PDB entry 5HMA | X-ray diffraction, 2.30 A resolution | chains A and C

[Chain A]
Protein: Trypsin-like serine protease
Source organism: Magnetospirillum magneticum (strain AMB-1 / ATCC 700264)
Reference sequence: Q2W8Q2 (Q2W8Q2_MAGSA); residues 34-224 here correspond to UniProt positions 78-268 (UniProt number = residue number + 44)
Amino-acid sequence (191 residues; numbered 34 to 224; the number before each row is that of its first residue):
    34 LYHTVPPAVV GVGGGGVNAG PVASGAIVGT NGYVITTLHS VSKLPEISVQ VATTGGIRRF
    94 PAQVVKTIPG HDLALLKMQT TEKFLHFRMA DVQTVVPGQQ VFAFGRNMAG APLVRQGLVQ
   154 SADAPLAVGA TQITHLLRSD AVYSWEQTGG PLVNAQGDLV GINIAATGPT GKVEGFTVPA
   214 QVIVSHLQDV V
Metal / ion sites: Ni2+: H104, H219
Reported in the primary citation:
  - Ni2+ coordination: H104, H219
  - mutagenesis - H104A/H219A (Kd 1.1 uM): increased binding to Ni2+

[Chain C]
Protein: Unidentified peptide
Source organism: Magnetospirillum magneticum (strain AMB-1 / ATCC 700264)
Amino-acid sequence (5 residues; numbered 103 to 107; the number before each row is that of its first residue; X marks 5 residues of unknown identity (built as UNK)):
   103 XXXXX

[How chain A and chain C interact]
Chain A side of the interface, 10 residues: H72, L159, A160, V161, W178, I197, A198, A199, T200, F209

[In short]
Chain A and chain C make no direct contact in this assembly. The Ni2+ site is built by H104(A) and H219(A).
The paper reports that H104A/H219A of chain A increase binding to Ni2+; Ni2+ coordination by H104(A) and
H219(A).
Here chain A is Trypsin-like serine protease and chain C is Unidentified peptide, both from Magnetospirillum
magneticum (strain AMB-1 / ATCC 700264). Entry 5HMA (Crystal structure of MamO protease domain from
Magnetospirillum magneticum (Ni bound form)) was determined by X-ray diffraction, deposited together with
5HM9.
